PDB entry 4I9M | X-ray diffraction, 2.20 A resolution | chain A

== Chain A ==
Name: 1-phosphatidylinositol phosphodiesterase
From: Staphylococcus aureus subsp. aureus
Notes: EC 4.6.1.13
UniProtKB: P45723 (PLC_STAAE); residues 1-302 here correspond to UniProt positions 11-312 (UniProt number = residue number + 10)
Amino-acid sequence (310 residues; row label = number of the first residue in the row):
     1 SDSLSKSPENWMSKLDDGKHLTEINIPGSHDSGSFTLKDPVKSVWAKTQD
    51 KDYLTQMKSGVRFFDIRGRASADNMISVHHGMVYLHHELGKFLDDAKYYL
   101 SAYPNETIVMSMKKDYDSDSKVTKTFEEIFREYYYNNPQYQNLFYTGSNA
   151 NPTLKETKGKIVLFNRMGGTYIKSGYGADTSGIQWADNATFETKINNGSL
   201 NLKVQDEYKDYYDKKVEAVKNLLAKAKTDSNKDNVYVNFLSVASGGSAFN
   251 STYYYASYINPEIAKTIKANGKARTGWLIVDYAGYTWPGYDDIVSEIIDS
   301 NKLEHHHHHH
Unresolved in the structure: 1, 306-310
Construct notes: engineered mutation Tyr-254 (Asn264 in P45723), Tyr-258 (His268 in P45723); expression tag (303-310)
UniProt features mapped onto this chain:
  - active site: His-30 (Proton acceptor), His-80 (Proton donor)
From the paper describing this entry:
  - mutagenesis - N254Y/H258Y (50-fold): increased binding to XPC = 0.8 vesicles
  - mutagenesis - N254Y/H258Y (Kd of 3.3 +/- 0.4 mm): increased binding to pure PC SUVs
  - mutagenesis - Y211A/N254Y/H258Y/Y290A: abolished binding to PG/PC (0.2 mm/0.8 mm) SUVs
  - mutagenesis - N254Y/H258Y (2.6 +/- 0.6 mm): increased binding to XPC = 0.5 SUVs

== In short ==
UniProt lists active-site residues His-30 and His-80. The paper reports that N254Y/H258Y increase binding to
XPC = 0.8 vesicles; N254Y/H258Y increase binding to pure PC SUVs.
Chain A is 1-phosphatidylinositol phosphodiesterase (Staphylococcus aureus subsp. aureus); the structure,
Structure of the N254Y/H258Y mutant of the phosphatidylinositol-specific phospholipase C from Staphylococcus
aureus bound to HEPES, was determined by X-ray diffraction (same publication as 4I8Y, 4I90, 4I9J and 4I9T).
